Entry 1AOK (X-ray diffraction, 2.00 A resolution); this record covers chains A and B.

[Chain A]
Name: Vipoxin complex
Source organism: Vipera ammodytes meridionalis
Notes: EC 3.1.1.4
UniProtKB: P04084 (PA2I_VIPAE); the construct has insertions or renumbered stretches relative to UniProt, so the offset changes along the chain: 1-14 = UniProt 1-14; 16-56 = UniProt 15-55; 68-86 = UniProt 59-77; 88-122 = UniProt 78-112; 1 more segments
Chain sequence (122 residues; numbered 1 to 133; 11 numbers in that range are skipped by the numbering (no residue carries them; nothing is unmodelled there); the number before each row is that of its first residue):
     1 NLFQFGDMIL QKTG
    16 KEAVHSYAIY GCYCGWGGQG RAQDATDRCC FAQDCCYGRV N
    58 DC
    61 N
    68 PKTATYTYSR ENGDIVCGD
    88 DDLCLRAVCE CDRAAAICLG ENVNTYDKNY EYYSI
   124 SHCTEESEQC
Differences from the reference sequence: conflict Thr70 (Met61 in P04084), Arg77 (Phe68 in P04084), Asp88 (Asn78 in P04084)
Cystine bridges: Cys27-Cys126, Cys29-Cys45, Cys44-Cys105, Cys50-Cys133, Cys51-Cys98, Cys59-Cys91, Cys84-Cys96

[Chain B]
Name: Vipoxin complex
Source organism: Vipera ammodytes meridionalis
Notes: EC 3.1.1.4
UniProtKB: P14420 (PA21B_VIPAE); the construct has insertions or renumbered stretches relative to UniProt, so the offset changes along the chain: 1-14 = UniProt 1-14; 16-56 = UniProt 15-55; 68-86 = UniProt 59-77; 88-122 = UniProt 78-112; 1 more segments
Chain sequence (122 residues; row label = number of the first residue in the row; note: 11 numbers in that range are skipped by the numbering (no residue carries them; nothing is unmodelled there)):
     1 NLFQFAKMIN GKLG
    16 AFSVWNYISY GCYCGWGGQG TPKDATDRCC FVHDCCYGRV R
    58 GC
    61 N
    68 PKLAIYYYSF KKGNIVCGK
    88 NNGCLRDICE CDRVAANCFH QNKNTYNANY KFLSS
   124 SRCRQTGEKC
Differences from the reference sequence: conflict Tyr74 (Ser65 in P14420), Ala115 (Lys105 in P14420), Gly130 (Ser119 in P14420), Lys132 (Gln121 in P14420)
Cystine bridges: Cys27-Cys126, Cys29-Cys45, Cys44-Cys105, Cys50-Cys133, Cys51-Cys98, Cys59-Cys91, Cys84-Cys96
Swiss-Prot annotation at these positions:
  - active site: His48, Asp99
  - binding site (Ca(2+)): Tyr28, Gly30, Gly32, Asp49

[Interface between chain A and chain B]
Residue-residue contacts - 71 pairs, chain A then chain B:
  Asn1(A) - Gly32(B)
  Asn1(A) - Gln34(B)
  Leu2(A) - Gly30(B)
  Leu2(A) - Trp31(B)  hydrogen bond (backbone-side chain)
  Leu2(A) - Gly32(B)  hydrogen bond (backbone-backbone)
  Phe3(A) - Gly32(B)  hydrogen bond (backbone-backbone)
  Phe3(A) - Gly33(B)
  Phe3(A) - Gln34(B)
  Phe3(A) - Leu120(B)
  Phe3(A) - Ser121(B)
  Phe3(A) - Ser122(B)
  Phe3(A) - Cys126(B)  hydrophobic
  Phe5(A) - Trp31(B)  hydrophobic
  Gly6(A) - Trp31(B)
  Ala18(A) - Trp31(B)  hydrophobic
  Val19(A) - Ile23(B)
  Val19(A) - Ser24(B)
  Val19(A) - Trp31(B)  hydrophobic
  Val19(A) - Phe119(B)
  His20(A) - Phe119(B)
  Ala23(A) - Ile23(B)  hydrophobic
  Ile24(A) - Ile23(B)  hydrophobic
  Tyr28(A) - Lys69(B)  hydrogen bond (backbone-side chain)
  Tyr28(A) - Leu70(B)  hydrophobic
  Cys29(A) - Lys69(B)  hydrogen bond (backbone-side chain)
  Gly30(A) - Lys69(B)  hydrogen bond (backbone-side chain)
  Trp31(A) - Leu2(B)  hydrophobic
  Trp31(A) - Phe3(B)
  Trp31(A) - Phe5(B)  hydrophobic
  Trp31(A) - Ile9(B)  hydrophobic
  Trp31(A) - Val19(B)  hydrophobic
  Trp31(A) - Tyr22(B)
  Trp31(A) - Ile23(B)
  Gly32(A) - Asn1(B)
  Gly32(A) - Leu2(B)  hydrogen bond (backbone-backbone)
  Gly32(A) - Phe3(B)  hydrogen bond (backbone-backbone)
  Gly32(A) - Lys69(B)
  Gly33(A) - Asn1(B)  hydrogen bond (backbone-side chain)
  Gly33(A) - Lys69(B)
  Gly33(A) - Leu70(B)
  Gln34(A) - Asn1(B)  hydrogen bond
  Gln34(A) - Phe3(B)
  Gln34(A) - Ile72(B)
  Asp49(A) - Asn61(B)
  Asp49(A) - Lys69(B)  salt bridge
  Asp49(A) - Leu70(B)
  Gly53(A) - Asn61(B)  hydrogen bond (backbone-side chain)
  Asn56(A) - Val55(B)  hydrogen bond (side chain-backbone)
  Asn56(A) - Arg56(B)
  Asn56(A) - Cys59(B)  hydrogen bond (side chain-backbone)
  Asn56(A) - Pro68(B)
  Asp58(A) - Arg56(B)
  Asn61(A) - Gly53(B)  hydrogen bond (side chain-backbone)
  Lys69(A) - Tyr28(B)  hydrogen bond (side chain-backbone)
  Lys69(A) - Gly30(B)
  Lys69(A) - Trp31(B)
  Lys69(A) - Gly32(B)
  Lys69(A) - Gly33(B)
  Lys69(A) - Asp49(B)  salt bridge
  Thr70(A) - Tyr28(B)
  Thr70(A) - Gly33(B)
  Thr70(A) - Asp49(B)
  Tyr119(A) - Trp20(B)  hydrophobic
  Ser121(A) - Phe3(B)
  Ser121(A) - Trp20(B)
  Ile122(A) - Lys7(B)  hydrogen bond (backbone-side chain)
  Ile122(A) - Asn10(B)
  Ile122(A) - Trp20(B)  hydrophobic
  His125(A) - Phe3(B)
  Ser130(A) - Ile72(B)
  Cys133(A) - Leu70(B)  hydrophobic
Other interface residues (no listed pair), chain A (35 interface residues in all): Cys50, Tyr52, Thr72, Cys126, Thr127
Other interface residues (no listed pair), chain B (39 interface residues in all): Gln4, Ala6, Cys27, Tyr52, Gly58, Gln128

[In short]
35 residues of chain A face 39 of chain B across their interface; the contacts include 16 hydrogen bonds and 2
salt bridges. Among the polar pairs are Asp49(A)-Lys69(B), Lys69(A)-Asp49(B) and Leu2(A)-Trp31(B).
Chain A is Vipoxin complex and chain B is Vipoxin complex, both from Vipera ammodytes meridionalis; the
structure, Vipoxin complex, was determined by X-ray diffraction.
